9NLV - chains A and E of the 12 polymer chains in the assembly; structure by electron microscopy, 2.60 A resolution.

# Chain A (and E)
Molecule: RNA-dependent DNA polymerase
Organism: Escherichia coli
Notes: chain E of this document is another copy of the same molecule, construct and numbering; everything in this record applies to it too
UniProtKB: A0A6D0I497 (A0A6D0I497_ECOLX); residues 1-499 here = UniProt positions 1-499
Amino-acid sequence (499 residues; row label = number of the first residue in the row):
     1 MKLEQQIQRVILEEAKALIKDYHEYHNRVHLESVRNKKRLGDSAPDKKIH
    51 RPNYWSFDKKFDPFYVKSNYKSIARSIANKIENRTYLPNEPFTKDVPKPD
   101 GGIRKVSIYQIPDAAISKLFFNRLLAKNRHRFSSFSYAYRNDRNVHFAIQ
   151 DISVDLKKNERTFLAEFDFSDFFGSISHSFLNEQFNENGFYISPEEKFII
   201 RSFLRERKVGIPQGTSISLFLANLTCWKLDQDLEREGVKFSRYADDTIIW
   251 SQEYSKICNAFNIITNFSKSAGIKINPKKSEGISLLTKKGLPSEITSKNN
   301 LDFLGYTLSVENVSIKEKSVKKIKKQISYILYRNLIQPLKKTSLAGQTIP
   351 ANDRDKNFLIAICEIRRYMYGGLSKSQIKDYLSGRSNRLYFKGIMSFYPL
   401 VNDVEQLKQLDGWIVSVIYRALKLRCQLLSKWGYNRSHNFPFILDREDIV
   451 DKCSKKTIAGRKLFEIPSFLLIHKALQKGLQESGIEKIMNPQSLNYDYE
Disordered / not traced: 493-499
From the paper describing this entry:
  - mutagenesis - Y496F/Y498F: decreased catalytic activity
  - catalytic residues: Tyr496, Tyr498

# How chain A and chain E interact
Pairs across the interface - 14 pairs, chain A then chain E:
  Lys127(A) - Ser483(E)
  His130(A) - Phe147(E)
  His130(A) - Gln150(E)  hydrogen bond
  Arg131(A) - Gln150(E)
  Arg131(A) - Asp151(E)  salt bridge
  Phe147(A) - His130(E)
  Gln150(A) - His130(E)  hydrogen bond
  Gln150(A) - Arg131(E)
  Gln150(A) - Gly189(E)  hydrogen bond (side chain-backbone)
  Gln150(A) - Tyr191(E)
  Asp151(A) - Arg131(E)  salt bridge
  Gly189(A) - Gln150(E)  hydrogen bond (backbone-side chain)
  Tyr191(A) - Gln150(E)
  Ser483(A) - Lys127(E)
Interface residues without a listed pair, chain A (24 interface residues in all): Ser134, Arg143, Val154, Lys158, Ser193, Trp227, Gln231, Arg235, Gly237, Lys239, Leu480, Gln481, Glu482, Gly484, Ile485
Interface residues without a listed pair, chain E (24 interface residues in all): Ser134, Arg143, Val154, Lys158, Ser193, Trp227, Gln231, Arg235, Gly237, Lys239, Leu480, Gln481, Glu482, Gly484, Ile485

# Summary
The chain A/chain E interface involves 24 residues from each chain, with 4 hydrogen bonds and 2 salt bridges.
Among the polar pairs are Arg131(A)-Asp151(E), His130(A)-Gln150(E) and Gln150(A)-Gly189(E). The paper reports
catalytic residues Tyr496(A) and Tyr498(A); Y496F/Y498F of chain A reduce catalytic activity.
Both chains are RNA-dependent DNA polymerase (Escherichia coli). Entry 9NLV (Cryo-EM structure of hexameric
SenDRT9 RT-ncRNA complex) was determined by electron microscopy (same publication as 9NLX).
